Entry 6SOF (electron microscopy, 4.30 A resolution (low resolution: residue-level contacts below are approximate; hydrogen-bond / salt-bridge calls are withheld)); this record covers chains C and D of the 12 polymer chains in the assembly.

[Chain C]
Protein: Insulin receptor
From: Homo sapiens
Notes: EC 2.7.10.1
UniProt: P06213 (INSR_HUMAN), isoform P06213-2; residues 1-719 here correspond to UniProt positions 28-746 (UniProt number = residue number + 27)
Amino-acid sequence (719 residues; numbered 1 to 719; the number before each row is that of its first residue):
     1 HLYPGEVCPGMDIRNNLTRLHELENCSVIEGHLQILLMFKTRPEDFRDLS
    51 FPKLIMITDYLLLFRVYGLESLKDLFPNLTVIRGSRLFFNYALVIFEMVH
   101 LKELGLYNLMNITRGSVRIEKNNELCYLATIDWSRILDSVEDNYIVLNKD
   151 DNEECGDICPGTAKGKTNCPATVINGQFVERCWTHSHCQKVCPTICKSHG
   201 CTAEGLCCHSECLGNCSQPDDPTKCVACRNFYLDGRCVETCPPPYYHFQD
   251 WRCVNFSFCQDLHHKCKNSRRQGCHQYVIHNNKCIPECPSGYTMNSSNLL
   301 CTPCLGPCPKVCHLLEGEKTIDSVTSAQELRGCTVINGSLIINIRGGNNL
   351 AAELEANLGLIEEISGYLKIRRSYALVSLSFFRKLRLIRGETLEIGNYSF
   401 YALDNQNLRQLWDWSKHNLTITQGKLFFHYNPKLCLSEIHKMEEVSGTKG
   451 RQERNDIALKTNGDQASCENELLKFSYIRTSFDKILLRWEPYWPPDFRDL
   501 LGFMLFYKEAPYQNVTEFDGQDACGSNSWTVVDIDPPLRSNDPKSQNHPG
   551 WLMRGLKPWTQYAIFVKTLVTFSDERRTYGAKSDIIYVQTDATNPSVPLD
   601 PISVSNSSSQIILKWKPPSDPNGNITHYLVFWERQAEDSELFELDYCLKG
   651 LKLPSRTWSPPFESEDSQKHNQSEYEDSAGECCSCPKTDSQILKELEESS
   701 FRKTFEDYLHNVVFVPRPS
Swiss-Prot annotation at these positions:
  - region: Glu706 to Phe714 (Insulin-binding)
  - site: Phe39 (Insulin-binding)
  - modified residue: Ser373 (Phosphoserine), Tyr374 (Phosphotyrosine), Ser380 (Phosphoserine)
  - glycosylation (N-linked (GlcNAc...) asparagine): Asn16, Asn25, Asn78, Asn111, Asn215, Asn255, Asn295, Asn337, Asn397, Asn418, Asn514, Asn606, Asn624, Asn671
Disulfide bonds: Cys8-Cys26, Cys126-Cys155, Cys159-Cys182, Cys192-Cys201, Cys196-Cys207, Cys208-Cys216, Cys212-Cys225, Cys228-Cys237, Cys241-Cys253, Cys259-Cys284, Cys266-Cys274, Cys288-Cys301, Cys304-Cys308, Cys312-Cys333, Cys435-Cys468, Cys682-Cys685
What the authors report for this chain:
  - self-association interface (contacts with another copy of this molecule): Tyr646 to Lys649

[Chain D]
Protein: Insulin receptor
From: Homo sapiens
Notes: EC 2.7.10.1
UniProt: P06213 (INSR_HUMAN), isoform P06213-2; residues 756-917 here correspond to UniProt positions 783-944 (UniProt number = residue number + 27)
Amino-acid sequence (162 residues; row label = number of the first residue in the row):
   756 HRPFEKVVNKESLVISGLRHFTGYRIELQACNQDTPEERCSVAAYVSART
   806 MPEAKADDIVGPVTHEIFENNVVHLMWQEPKEPNGLIVLYEVSYRRYGDE
   856 ELHLCVSRKHFALERGCRLRGLSPGNYSVRIRATSLAGNGSWTEPTYFYV
   906 TDYLDVPSNIAK
Disulfide bonds: Cys786-Cys795

[Interface between chain C and chain D]
Inter-chain disulfides: Cys647(C)-Cys860(D)
Residue-residue contacts - 122 pairs, chain C then chain D:
  Ala592(C) - Gln788(D)
  Ala592(C) - Arg794(D)
  Thr593(C) - Asn787(D)
  Thr593(C) - Arg794(D)
  Asn594(C) - Arg794(D)
  Asn594(C) - Cys795(D)
  Asn594(C) - Ser796(D)
  Pro595(C) - Ser796(D)
  Ser596(C) - Ala785(D)
  Ser596(C) - Ser796(D)
  Val597(C) - Val797(D)
  Val597(C) - Ala798(D)
  Pro598(C) - Leu783(D)
  Pro598(C) - Gln784(D)
  Pro598(C) - Ala799(D)
  Ser603(C) - Ile781(D)
  Ser603(C) - Val801(D)
  Ser603(C) - Ser802(D)
  Val604(C) - Thr805(D)
  Ser605(C) - Thr805(D)
  Asn606(C) - Met806(D)
  Ser607(C) - Thr805(D)
  Ser607(C) - Met806(D)
  Ser608(C) - His775(D)
  Ser608(C) - Phe776(D)
  Ser608(C) - Thr805(D)
  Ser608(C) - Met806(D)
  Ser608(C) - Glu808(D)
  Ser609(C) - Ile770(D)
  Ser609(C) - Ser771(D)
  Ser609(C) - Leu773(D)
  Gln610(C) - Ile770(D)
  Gln610(C) - Thr805(D)
  Ile611(C) - Leu768(D)
  Ile611(C) - Val769(D)
  Ile611(C) - Ile770(D)
  Ile611(C) - Thr805(D)
  Ile612(C) - Val769(D)
  Leu613(C) - Ser767(D)
  Leu613(C) - Leu768(D)
  Leu613(C) - Ile781(D)
  Leu613(C) - Leu783(D)
  Lys614(C) - Glu766(D)
  Lys614(C) - Ser767(D)
  Trp615(C) - Lys765(D)
  Trp615(C) - Glu766(D)
  Trp615(C) - Ser767(D)
  Trp615(C) - Leu768(D)
  Trp615(C) - Leu783(D)
  Lys616(C) - Glu766(D)
  Pro617(C) - Glu766(D)
  Pro621(C) - Asn787(D)
  Asn622(C) - Asn787(D)
  Asn624(C) - Asn787(D)
  Ile625(C) - Cys786(D)
  Ile625(C) - Asn787(D)
  Thr626(C) - Asn764(D)
  Thr626(C) - Cys786(D)
  Thr626(C) - Asn787(D)
  Thr626(C) - Asp789(D)
  His627(C) - Lys761(D)
  His627(C) - Val762(D)
  His627(C) - Cys786(D)
  His627(C) - Asp789(D)
  Tyr628(C) - Lys761(D)
  Tyr628(C) - Val762(D)
  Tyr628(C) - Glu766(D)
  Tyr628(C) - Gln784(D)
  Leu629(C) - Glu760(D)
  Leu629(C) - Glu782(D)
  Leu629(C) - Leu783(D)
  Leu629(C) - Gln784(D)
  Leu629(C) - Cys786(D)
  Leu629(C) - Glu793(D)
  Leu629(C) - Cys795(D)
  Val630(C) - Pro758(D)
  Val630(C) - Phe759(D)
  Val630(C) - Glu760(D)
  Val630(C) - Glu782(D)
  Val630(C) - Leu783(D)
  Val630(C) - Gln784(D)
  Phe631(C) - Arg757(D)
  Phe631(C) - Pro758(D)
  Phe631(C) - Phe759(D)
  Phe631(C) - Arg780(D)
  Phe631(C) - Ile781(D)
  Phe631(C) - Glu782(D)
  Trp632(C) - Arg757(D)
  Trp632(C) - Pro758(D)
  Trp632(C) - Phe759(D)
  Trp632(C) - Glu760(D)
  Trp632(C) - Ile770(D)
  Trp632(C) - Tyr779(D)
  Trp632(C) - Arg780(D)
  Glu633(C) - Arg757(D)
  Glu633(C) - Gly778(D)
  Glu633(C) - Tyr779(D)
  Glu633(C) - Arg780(D)
  Arg634(C) - Arg774(D)
  Arg634(C) - Gly778(D)
  Arg634(C) - Tyr779(D)
  Gln635(C) - Gly778(D)
  Gln635(C) - Arg780(D)
  Ala636(C) - Gly778(D)
  Glu637(C) - Leu841(D)
  Leu641(C) - Leu841(D)
  Phe642(C) - Leu841(D)
  Phe642(C) - Ser862(D)
  Phe642(C) - Arg863(D)
  Phe642(C) - Lys864(D)
  Glu643(C) - Lys864(D)
  Asp645(C) - Leu844(D)
  Tyr646(C) - Leu844(D)
  Tyr646(C) - Cys860(D)
  Cys647(C) - Cys860(D)  disulfide
  Lys652(C) - Leu891(D)
  Lys652(C) - Ala892(D)
  Trp658(C) - Val801(D)
  Trp658(C) - Ser802(D)
  Ser659(C) - Ser802(D)
  Phe662(C) - Arg780(D)
  Phe662(C) - Tyr800(D)
Other interface residues (no listed pair), chain C (51 interface residues in all): Pro601, Gly623, Arg656
Other interface residues (no listed pair), chain D (55 interface residues in all): Gly772, Ala803, Arg804, Val843

[Summary]
51 residues of chain C and 55 residues of chain D are in contact, with 1 disulfide bond. From the paper: a
self-association interface involving Tyr646(C).
Here chain C is Insulin receptor and chain D is Insulin receptor, both from Homo sapiens. Entry 6SOF (human
insulin receptor ectodomain bound by 4 insulin) was determined by electron microscopy.
